9B05 - chains A and H of the 8 polymer chains in the assembly; structure by electron microscopy, 2.40 A resolution.

== Chain A (and H) ==
Protein: Creatine kinase U-type, mitochondrial
Source organism: Homo sapiens
Notes: EC 2.7.3.2; chain H of this document is another copy of the same molecule, construct and numbering; everything in this record applies to it too
UniProt: P12532 (KCRU_HUMAN); residues 1-379 here correspond to UniProt positions 39-417 (UniProt number = residue number + 38)
Amino-acid sequence (418 residues; each row starts with the number of its first residue; numbers below 1 keep their minus sign (Met-27 is residue -27)):
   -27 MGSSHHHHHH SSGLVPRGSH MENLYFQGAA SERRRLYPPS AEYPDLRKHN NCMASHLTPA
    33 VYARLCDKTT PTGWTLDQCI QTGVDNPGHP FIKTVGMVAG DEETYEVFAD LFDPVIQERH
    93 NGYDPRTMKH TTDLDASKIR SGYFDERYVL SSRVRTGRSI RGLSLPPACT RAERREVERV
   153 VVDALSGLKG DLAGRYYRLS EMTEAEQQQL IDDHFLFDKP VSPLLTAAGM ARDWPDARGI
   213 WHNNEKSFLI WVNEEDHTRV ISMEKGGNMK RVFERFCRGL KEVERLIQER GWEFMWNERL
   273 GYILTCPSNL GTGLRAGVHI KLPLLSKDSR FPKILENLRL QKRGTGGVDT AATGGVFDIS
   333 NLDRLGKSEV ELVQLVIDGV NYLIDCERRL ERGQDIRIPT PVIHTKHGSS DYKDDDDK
Not modelled in the structure: -27 to 2, 63-64, 121, 293-294, 318-329, 360-390
Construct notes: expression tag (-27 to 0, 380-390)
Swiss-Prot annotation at these positions:
  - region: Ala2 to Ala26 (Cardiolipin-binding)
  - binding site (ATP): Ser123 to Arg127, His186, Arg231, Arg287, Arg315 to Val320, Asp330
  - modified residue: Ser113 (Phosphoserine), Ser158 (Phosphoserine), Thr175 (Phosphothreonine), Ser194 (Phosphoserine), Thr317 (Phosphothreonine)
What the authors report for this chain:
  - catalytic residues: Glu227 (citing earlier work)
  - mutagenesis - H61A, H61K, D321N: unchanged catalytic activity
  - mutagenesis - E226A, E227D, E227Q: decreased catalytic activity
  - mutagenesis - E227D, E227Q: unchanged binding to all substrates
  - mutagenesis - H61A, H61K, E227Q: decreased binding to pCr

== Chain A / chain H interface ==
Residue-residue contacts - 40 pairs, chain A then chain H:
  Tyr9(A) - Ala144(H)  hydrophobic
  Tyr9(A) - Glu148(H)  hydrogen bond
  Ala13(A) - Ala144(H)
  Ala13(A) - Arg147(H)  hydrogen bond (backbone-side chain)
  Glu14(A) - Thr142(H)  hydrogen bond
  Glu14(A) - Arg143(H)  hydrogen bond (backbone-side chain)
  Glu14(A) - Ala144(H)  hydrogen bond (side chain-backbone)
  Glu14(A) - Arg147(H)
  Tyr15(A) - Arg147(H)  hydrogen bond (backbone-side chain)
  Pro16(A) - Arg143(H)
  Asp17(A) - Arg147(H)
  Asp17(A) - Asp208(H)
  Lys20(A) - Ser172(H)  hydrogen bond (side chain-backbone)
  Tyr34(A) - Arg143(H)  hydrogen bond
  Asp49(A) - Arg143(H)  salt bridge
  Gln53(A) - Arg204(H)
  Gln53(A) - Asp205(H)  hydrogen bond
  Val56(A) - Asp205(H)
  Asp57(A) - Arg204(H)
  Asp57(A) - Asp205(H)  hydrogen bond (side chain-backbone)
  Thr142(A) - Glu14(H)  hydrogen bond
  Arg143(A) - Glu14(H)  hydrogen bond (side chain-backbone)
  Arg143(A) - Pro16(H)
  Arg143(A) - Tyr34(H)  hydrogen bond
  Arg143(A) - Asp49(H)  salt bridge
  Ala144(A) - Tyr9(H)  hydrophobic
  Ala144(A) - Ala13(H)
  Ala144(A) - Glu14(H)  hydrogen bond (backbone-side chain)
  Arg147(A) - Ala13(H)  hydrogen bond (side chain-backbone)
  Arg147(A) - Glu14(H)
  Arg147(A) - Tyr15(H)  hydrogen bond (side chain-backbone)
  Arg147(A) - Asp17(H)
  Glu148(A) - Tyr9(H)  hydrogen bond
  Ser172(A) - Lys20(H)  hydrogen bond (backbone-side chain)
  Arg204(A) - Gln53(H)
  Arg204(A) - Asp57(H)
  Asp205(A) - Gln53(H)  hydrogen bond
  Asp205(A) - Val56(H)
  Asp205(A) - Asp57(H)  hydrogen bond (backbone-side chain)
  Asp208(A) - Asp17(H)
Interface residues without a listed pair, chain A (26 interface residues in all): Ile52, Leu135, Thr198, Ala203, Trp206
Interface residues without a listed pair, chain H (27 interface residues in all): Ile52, Leu135, Arg151, Thr198, Ala203, Trp206

== Summary ==
The interface between chain A and chain H involves 26 residues on one side and 27 on the other, with 20
hydrogen bonds and 2 salt bridges. Among the polar pairs are Asp49(A)-Arg143(H), Tyr9(A)-Glu148(H) and
Ala13(A)-Arg147(H). From the paper: the catalytic residue Glu227(A); E226A, E227D and E227Q of chain A reduce
catalytic activity; 6 substitutions were tested in all.
Both chains are Creatine kinase U-type, mitochondrial (Homo sapiens). Entry 9B05 (Cryo-EM structure of human
uMtCK1) was determined by electron microscopy, deposited together with 9B04, 9B0T, 9B0U, 9B14 and 9B16.
